5BTN - chains A and E of the 8 polymer chains in the assembly; structure by X-ray diffraction, 2.50 A resolution.

== Chain A ==
Name: DNA gyrase subunit A
Organism: Mycobacterium tuberculosis (strain ATCC 25618 / H37Rv)
Notes: EC 5.99.1.3; fragment: GyrA 2-500 with IGSG C-terminal tag
UniProtKB: P9WG47 (GYRA_MYCTU); residue numbers follow UniProt; this construct covers 2-500
Amino-acid sequence (503 residues; each row starts with the number of its first residue):
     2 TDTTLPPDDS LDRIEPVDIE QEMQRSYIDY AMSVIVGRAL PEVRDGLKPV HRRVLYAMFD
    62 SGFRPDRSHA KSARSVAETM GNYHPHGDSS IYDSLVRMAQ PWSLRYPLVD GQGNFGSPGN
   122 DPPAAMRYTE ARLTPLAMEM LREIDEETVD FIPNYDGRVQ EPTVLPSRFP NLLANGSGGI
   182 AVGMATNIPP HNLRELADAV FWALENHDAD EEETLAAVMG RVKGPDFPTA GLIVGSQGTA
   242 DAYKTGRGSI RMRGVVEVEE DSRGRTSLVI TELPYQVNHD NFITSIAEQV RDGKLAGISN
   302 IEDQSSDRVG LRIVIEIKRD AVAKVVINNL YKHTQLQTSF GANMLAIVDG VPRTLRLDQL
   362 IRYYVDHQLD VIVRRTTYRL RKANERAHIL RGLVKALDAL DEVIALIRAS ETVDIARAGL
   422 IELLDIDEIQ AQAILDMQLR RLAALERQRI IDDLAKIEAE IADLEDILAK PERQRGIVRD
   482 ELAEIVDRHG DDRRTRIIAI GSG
Unresolved in the structure: 2-14, 502-504
Modified positions: Tyr-129 (O-phosphotyrosine; PTR)
Construct notes: engineered mutation Ser-90 (Ala in P9WG47); expression tag (501-504)
UniProt features mapped onto this chain:
  - active site: Tyr-129 (O-(5'-phospho-DNA)-tyrosine intermediate)
  - modified residue: Thr-2 (N-acetylthreonine)

== Chain E ==
Molecule: DNA substrate 24-mer GGTCATGAATGACTATGCACGTAA
Organism: synthetic construct
Sequence (24 nucleotides; numbered 1 to 24; the number before each row is that of its first residue):
     1 GGTCATGAAT GACTATGCAC GTAA
Unresolved in the structure: 1-2, 24

== Chain A / chain E interface ==
Contacting residue pairs (17; chain A residue first):
  Arg-39(A) / DA9(E)  sugar contact
  Lys-49(A) / DA8(E)  salt bridge to the phosphate
  Val-51(A) / DA8(E)  sugar contact
  Val-51(A) / DA9(E)  phosphate contact
  His-52(A) / DA8(E)  salt bridge to the phosphate
  His-85(A) / DA9(E)  salt bridge to the phosphate
  His-87(A) / DA9(E)  hydrogen bond to the phosphate
  His-87(A) / DT10(E)  salt bridge to the phosphate
  Gly-88(A) / DT10(E)  phosphate contact
  Ser-95(A) / DA8(E)  sugar contact
  Arg-98(A) / DG7(E)  salt bridge to the phosphate
  Arg-98(A) / DA8(E)  phosphate contact
  Gly-179(A) / DG7(E)  sugar contact
  Ile-181(A) / DT6(E)  base contact
  Ile-181(A) / DG7(E)  hydrogen bond to the base
  Gln-277(A) / DT6(E)  hydrogen bond to the phosphate
  Gln-277(A) / DG7(E)  hydrogen bond to the phosphate
Interface residues without a listed pair, chain A (16 interface residues in all): Pro-86, Ser-90, Ser-91, Asn-282
Interface residues without a listed pair, chain E (7 interface residues in all): DA5, DG11

== In short ==
16 residues of chain A and 7 residues of chain E are in contact; the contacts include 4 hydrogen bonds and 5
salt bridges. Polar contacts include Ile-181(A)/DG7(E), His-87(A)/DA9(E) and Gln-277(A)/DT6(E). Curated
annotation (UniProt) lists active-site residue Tyr-129(A) on chain A.
Chain A is DNA gyrase subunit A (Mycobacterium tuberculosis (strain ATCC 25618 / H37Rv)) and chain E is DNA
substrate 24-mer GGTCATGAATGACTATGCACGTAA (synthetic construct); the structure, Crystal structure of a
topoisomerase II complex, was determined by X-ray diffraction together with 5BS8, 5BTA, 5BTC, 5BTD, 5BTF,
5BTG, 5BTI and 5BTL from the same study.
